PDB entry 7TYK | electron microscopy, 3.50 A resolution | chains A and B

# Chain A (and B)
Name: Insulin receptor-related protein
Organism: Homo sapiens
Notes: EC 2.7.10.1; chain B of this document is another copy of the same molecule, construct and numbering; everything in this record applies to it too
Reference sequence: P14616 (INSRR_HUMAN); residues -25 to 1271 here correspond to UniProt positions 1-1297 (UniProt number = residue number + 26)
Amino-acid sequence (1297 residues; row label = number of the first residue in the row; numbers below 1 keep their minus sign (Met-25 is residue -25)):
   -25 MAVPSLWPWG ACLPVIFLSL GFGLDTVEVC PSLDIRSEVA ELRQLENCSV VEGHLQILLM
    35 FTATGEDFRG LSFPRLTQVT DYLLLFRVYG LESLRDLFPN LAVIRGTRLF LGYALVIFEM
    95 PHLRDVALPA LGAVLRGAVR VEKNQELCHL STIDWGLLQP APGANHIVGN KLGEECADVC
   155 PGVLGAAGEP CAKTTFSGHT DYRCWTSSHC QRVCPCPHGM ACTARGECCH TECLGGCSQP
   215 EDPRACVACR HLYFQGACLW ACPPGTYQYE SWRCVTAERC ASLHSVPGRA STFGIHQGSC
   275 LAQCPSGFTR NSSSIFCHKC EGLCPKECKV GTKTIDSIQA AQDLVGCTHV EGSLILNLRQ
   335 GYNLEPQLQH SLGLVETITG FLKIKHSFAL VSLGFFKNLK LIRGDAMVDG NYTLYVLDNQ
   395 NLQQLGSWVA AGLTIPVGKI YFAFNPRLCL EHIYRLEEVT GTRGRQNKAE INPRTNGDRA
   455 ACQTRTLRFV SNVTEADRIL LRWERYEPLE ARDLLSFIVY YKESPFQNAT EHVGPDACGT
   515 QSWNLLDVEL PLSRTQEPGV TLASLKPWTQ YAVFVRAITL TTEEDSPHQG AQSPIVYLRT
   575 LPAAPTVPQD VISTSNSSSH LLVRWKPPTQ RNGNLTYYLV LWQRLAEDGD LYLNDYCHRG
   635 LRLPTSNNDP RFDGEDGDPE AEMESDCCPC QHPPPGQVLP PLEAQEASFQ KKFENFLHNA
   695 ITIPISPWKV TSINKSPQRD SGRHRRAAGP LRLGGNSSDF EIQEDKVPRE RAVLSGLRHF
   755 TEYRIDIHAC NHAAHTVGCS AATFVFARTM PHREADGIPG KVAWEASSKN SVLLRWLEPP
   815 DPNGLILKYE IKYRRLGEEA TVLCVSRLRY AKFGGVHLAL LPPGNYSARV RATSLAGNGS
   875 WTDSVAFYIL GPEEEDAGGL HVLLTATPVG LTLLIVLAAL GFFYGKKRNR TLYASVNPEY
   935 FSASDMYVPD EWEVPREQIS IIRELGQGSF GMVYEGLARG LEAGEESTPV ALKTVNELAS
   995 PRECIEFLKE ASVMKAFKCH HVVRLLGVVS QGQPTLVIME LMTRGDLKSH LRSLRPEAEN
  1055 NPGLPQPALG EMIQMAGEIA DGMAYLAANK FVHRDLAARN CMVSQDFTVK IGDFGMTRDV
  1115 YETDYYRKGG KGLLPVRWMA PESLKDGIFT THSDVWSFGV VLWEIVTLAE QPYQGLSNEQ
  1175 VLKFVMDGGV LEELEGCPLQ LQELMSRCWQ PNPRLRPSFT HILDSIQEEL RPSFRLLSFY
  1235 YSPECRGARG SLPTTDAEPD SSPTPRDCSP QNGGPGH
Disordered / not traced: -25 to 0, 260-264, 508-514, 647-676, 700-732, 885-1271
Cystine bridges: Cys4-Cys22, Cys122-Cys150, Cys154-Cys178, Cys165-Cys184, Cys188-Cys196, Cys190-Cys202, Cys203-Cys211, Cys207-Cys220, Cys223-Cys232, Cys236-Cys248, Cys254-Cys274, Cys278-Cys291, Cys302-Cys321, Cys423-Cys456, Cys631-Cys838, Cys764-Cys773
Curated features (UniProtKB/Swiss-Prot):
  - active site: Asp1089 (Proton acceptor)
  - binding site (ATP): Leu959 to Val967, Lys987
  - modified residue (Phosphotyrosine): Tyr1119, Tyr1120
  - glycosylation (N-linked (GlcNAc...) asparagine): Asn21, Asn285, Asn385, Asn466, Asn502, Asn590, Asn608, Asn730, Asn859, Asn872

# How chain A and chain B interact
Pairs across the interface - 137 pairs, chain A then chain B:
  Arg10(A) - Phe690(B)
  Gln30(A) - Phe690(B)
  Leu32(A) - Phe690(B)  hydrophobic
  Leu33(A) - Phe690(B)
  Leu33(A) - Ala694(B)  hydrophobic
  Phe35(A) - Ala694(B)  hydrophobic
  Phe35(A) - Ile695(B)
  Leu58(A) - Phe687(B)  hydrophobic
  Leu58(A) - Phe690(B)  hydrophobic
  Phe60(A) - Phe687(B)  hydrophobic
  Arg61(A) - Leu691(B)
  Arg61(A) - Ala776(B)  hydrogen bond (side chain-backbone)
  Arg61(A) - Phe778(B)
  Tyr63(A) - Ala776(B)
  Tyr63(A) - Phe778(B)
  Phe84(A) - Phe683(B)  hydrophobic
  Phe84(A) - Lys686(B)
  Leu85(A) - Gln679(B)  hydrogen bond (backbone-side chain)
  Leu85(A) - Ser682(B)
  Leu85(A) - Phe683(B)
  Leu85(A) - Lys686(B)
  Tyr87(A) - Gln679(B)
  Tyr87(A) - Phe683(B)  hydrophobic
  Val90(A) - Phe683(B)  hydrophobic
  Phe92(A) - Phe687(B)  hydrophobic
  Glu93(A) - Phe778(B)
  Pro95(A) - Arg758(B)
  Pro95(A) - Phe778(B)  hydrophobic
  His96(A) - Gln617(B)  hydrogen bond
  His96(A) - Leu619(B)
  His96(A) - Arg758(B)  hydrogen bond
  Arg98(A) - Ala620(B)  hydrogen bond (side chain-backbone)
  Arg98(A) - Asp622(B)
  Arg114(A) - Glu680(B)  salt bridge
  Arg114(A) - Phe683(B)
  Gln119(A) - Phe780(B)
  Glu120(A) - Leu619(B)
  Glu120(A) - Glu756(B)
  Glu120(A) - Phe780(B)
  Glu148(A) - Leu635(B)
  Glu148(A) - Arg636(B)  hydrogen bond (backbone-backbone)
  Glu149(A) - Leu635(B)
  Glu149(A) - Arg636(B)
  Cys150(A) - Asp624(B)
  Ala151(A) - Asp624(B)  hydrogen bond (backbone-side chain)
  Ala151(A) - Arg633(B)
  Val153(A) - Asp624(B)
  Leu158(A) - Asp629(B)
  Asn331(A) - Asp521(B)  hydrogen bond
  Arg333(A) - Leu519(B)
  Arg333(A) - Asp521(B)  salt bridge
  Gln334(A) - Gln515(B)
  Gln334(A) - Leu519(B)
  Lys357(A) - Glu523(B)  salt bridge
  Lys359(A) - Glu523(B)  salt bridge
  His360(A) - Ser490(B)  hydrogen bond
  His360(A) - Asp521(B)
  Asp383(A) - Leu526(B)
  Asp392(A) - Arg453(B)  salt bridge
  Asp392(A) - Leu554(B)
  Tyr415(A) - Leu488(B)
  Phe418(A) - Leu554(B)  hydrophobic
  Phe418(A) - Thr555(B)
  Phe418(A) - Thr556(B)
  Arg448(A) - Arg448(B)
  Arg448(A) - Thr556(B)  hydrogen bond (side chain-backbone)
  Arg448(A) - Glu557(B)
  Arg448(A) - Glu558(B)  salt bridge
  Thr449(A) - Thr556(B)
  Arg453(A) - Asp392(B)  salt bridge
  Leu488(A) - Tyr415(B)
  Ser490(A) - His360(B)  hydrogen bond
  Gln515(A) - Gln334(B)
  Leu519(A) - Arg333(B)
  Leu519(A) - Gln334(B)
  Asp521(A) - Asn331(B)  hydrogen bond
  Asp521(A) - Arg333(B)  salt bridge
  Asp521(A) - His360(B)
  Glu523(A) - Lys357(B)  salt bridge
  Glu523(A) - Lys359(B)  salt bridge
  Leu526(A) - Asp383(B)
  Leu554(A) - Asp392(B)
  Leu554(A) - Phe418(B)  hydrophobic
  Thr555(A) - Phe418(B)
  Thr556(A) - Phe418(B)
  Thr556(A) - Arg448(B)  hydrogen bond (backbone-side chain)
  Thr556(A) - Thr449(B)
  Glu557(A) - Arg448(B)
  Glu558(A) - Arg448(B)  salt bridge
  Gln617(A) - His96(B)  hydrogen bond
  Leu619(A) - His96(B)
  Leu619(A) - Glu120(B)
  Ala620(A) - Arg98(B)  hydrogen bond (backbone-side chain)
  Asp622(A) - Arg98(B)
  Asp624(A) - Cys150(B)
  Asp624(A) - Ala151(B)  hydrogen bond (side chain-backbone)
  Asp624(A) - Val153(B)
  Asp629(A) - Leu158(B)
  Arg633(A) - Ala151(B)
  Leu635(A) - Glu148(B)
  Leu635(A) - Glu149(B)
  Arg636(A) - Glu148(B)  hydrogen bond (backbone-backbone)
  Arg636(A) - Glu149(B)
  Gln679(A) - Leu85(B)  hydrogen bond (side chain-backbone)
  Gln679(A) - Tyr87(B)
  Glu680(A) - Arg114(B)  salt bridge
  Ser682(A) - Leu85(B)
  Phe683(A) - Phe84(B)  hydrophobic
  Phe683(A) - Leu85(B)
  Phe683(A) - Tyr87(B)  hydrophobic
  Phe683(A) - Val90(B)  hydrophobic
  Phe683(A) - Arg114(B)
  Lys686(A) - Phe84(B)
  Lys686(A) - Leu85(B)
  Phe687(A) - Leu58(B)  hydrophobic
  Phe687(A) - Phe60(B)  hydrophobic
  Phe687(A) - Phe92(B)  hydrophobic
  Phe690(A) - Arg10(B)
  Phe690(A) - Gln30(B)
  Phe690(A) - Leu32(B)  hydrophobic
  Phe690(A) - Leu33(B)
  Phe690(A) - Leu58(B)  hydrophobic
  Leu691(A) - Arg61(B)
  Ala694(A) - Leu33(B)  hydrophobic
  Ala694(A) - Phe35(B)  hydrophobic
  Ile695(A) - Phe35(B)
  Glu756(A) - Glu120(B)
  Arg758(A) - Pro95(B)
  Arg758(A) - His96(B)  hydrogen bond
  Ala776(A) - Arg61(B)  hydrogen bond (backbone-side chain)
  Ala776(A) - Tyr63(B)
  Phe778(A) - Arg61(B)
  Phe778(A) - Tyr63(B)
  Phe778(A) - Glu93(B)
  Phe778(A) - Pro95(B)  hydrophobic
  Phe780(A) - Gln119(B)
  Phe780(A) - Glu120(B)
Interface residues without a listed pair, chain A (93 interface residues in all): Glu116, His140, Lys145, Tyr389, Leu391, Gln394, Ala443, Arg486, Ile492, Trp517, Glu621, Asn628, Tyr630, His632, Pro638, Gln684, Asn693
Interface residues without a listed pair, chain B (93 interface residues in all): Glu116, His140, Lys145, Tyr389, Leu391, Gln394, Ala443, Arg486, Ile492, Trp517, Glu621, Asn628, Tyr630, His632, Pro638, Gln684, Asn693

# Overview
The chain A/chain B interface involves 93 residues from each chain, with 20 hydrogen bonds and 12 salt
bridges. Polar contacts include Arg114(A)-Glu680(B), Arg333(A)-Asp521(B) and Lys357(A)-Glu523(B). From
UniProt: active-site residue Asp1089(A) and 10 ATP-binding residues on chain A.
Chain A and chain B are both Insulin receptor-related protein (Homo sapiens); the structure, Cryo-EM Structure
of insulin receptor-related receptor (IRR) in apo-state captured at pH 7. The 3D refinement ..., was
determined by electron microscopy, deposited together with 7TYJ and 7TYM.
